Entry 8VQA (electron microscopy, 3.50 A resolution); this record covers chains A and B of the 3 polymer chains in the assembly.

[Chain A (and B)]
Name: Spike protein S2
Notes: chain B of this document is another copy of the same molecule, construct and numbering; everything in this record applies to it too
UniProt: P0DTC2 (SPIKE_SARS2); residue numbers follow UniProt; this construct covers 686-1208
Sequence (624 residues; row label = number of the first residue in the row):
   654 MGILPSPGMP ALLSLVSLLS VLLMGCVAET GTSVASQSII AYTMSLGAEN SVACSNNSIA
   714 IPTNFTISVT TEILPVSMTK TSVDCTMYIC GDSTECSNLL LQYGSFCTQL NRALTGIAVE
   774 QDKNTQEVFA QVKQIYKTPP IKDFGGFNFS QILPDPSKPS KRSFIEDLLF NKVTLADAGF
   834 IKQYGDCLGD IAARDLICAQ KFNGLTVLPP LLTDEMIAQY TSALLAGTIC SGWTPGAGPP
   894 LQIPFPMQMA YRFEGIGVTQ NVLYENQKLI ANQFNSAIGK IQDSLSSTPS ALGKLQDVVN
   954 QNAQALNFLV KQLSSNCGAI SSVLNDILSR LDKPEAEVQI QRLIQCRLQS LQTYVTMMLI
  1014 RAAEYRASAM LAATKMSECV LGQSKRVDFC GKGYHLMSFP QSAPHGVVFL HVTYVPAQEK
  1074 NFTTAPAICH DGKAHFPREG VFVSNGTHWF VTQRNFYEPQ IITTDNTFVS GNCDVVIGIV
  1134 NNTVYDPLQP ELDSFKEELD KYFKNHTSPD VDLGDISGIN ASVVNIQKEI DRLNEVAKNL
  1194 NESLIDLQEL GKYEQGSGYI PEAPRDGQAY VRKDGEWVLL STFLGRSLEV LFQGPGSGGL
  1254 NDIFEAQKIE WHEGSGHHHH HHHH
Disordered / not traced: 654-705, 828-832, 845-846, 939-942, 1147-1277
Sequence notes: initiating methionine (654); expression tag (655-685, 1209-1277); conflict Cys-707 (Tyr in P0DTC2), Cys-883 (Thr in P0DTC2), Pro-888 (Phe in P0DTC2), Pro-892 (Ala in P0DTC2), Pro-893 (Ala in P0DTC2), Pro-899 (Ala in P0DTC2), Glu-907 (Asn in P0DTC2), Pro-942 (Ala in P0DTC2), Phe-961 (Thr in P0DTC2), Cys-970 (Phe in P0DTC2), Pro-987 (Val in P0DTC2), Gln-994 (Asp in P0DTC2), Gln-998 (Thr in P0DTC2), Cys-999 (Gly in P0DTC2), Met-1010 (Gln in P0DTC2), Met-1011 (Gln in P0DTC2), Tyr-1018 (Ile in P0DTC2), Met-1023 (Asn in P0DTC2)
Curated features (UniProtKB/Swiss-Prot):
  - region: Ser-816 to Tyr-837 (Fusion peptide 1), Lys-835 to Phe-855 (Fusion peptide 2), Asp-1163 to Glu-1202 (Heptad repeat 2)
  - site: Arg-815, Ser-816 (Cleavage)
  - glycosylation (N-linked (GlcNAc...) asparagine): Asn-709 (high mannose), Asn-717 (hybrid), Asn-801 (hybrid), Asn-1074 (hybrid), Asn-1098 (complex), Asn-1134 (complex), Asn-1158 (complex), Asn-1173 (complex), Asn-1194 (complex)
  - natural variant: Ala-701 (A701V: In strain: Beta/B.1.351, Iota/B.1.526), Ser-704 (S704L: In strain: Omicron/BA.2.12.1), Thr-716 (T716I: In strain: Alpha/B.1.1.7), Asn-764 (N764K: In strain: Omicron/BA.1, Omicron/BA.2 and 7 more), Asp-796 (D796H: In strain: B.1.1.318; D796Y: In strain: 19B/501Y, Omicron/BA.1 and 8 more), Asn-856 (N856K: In strain: Omicron/BA.1), Thr-859 (T859N: In strain: Lambda/C.37), Asp-950 (D950N: In strain: Delta/B.1.617.2, Mu/B.1.621), Gln-954 (Q954H: In strain: Omicron/BA.1, Omicron/BA.2 and 7 more), Asn-969 (N969K: In strain: Omicron/BA.1, Omicron/BA.2 and 7 more), Leu-981 (L981F: In strain: Omicron/BA.1), Ser-982 (S982A: In strain: Alpha/B.1.1.7), 6 further natural variant entries in UniProt
Cystine bridges: Cys-738/Cys-760, Cys-743/Cys-749, Cys-840/Cys-851, Cys-970/Cys-999, Cys-1032/Cys-1043, Cys-1082/Cys-1126
Glycans and other covalent adducts: N-acetylglucosamine (NAG) linked to Asn-709, Asn-717, Asn-801, Asn-1074, Asn-1098, Asn-1134
From the paper describing this entry:
  - conformationally variable residues: Phe-833 to Phe-855, Ala-879 to Pro-897

[How chain A and chain B interact]
Contacting residue pairs (41):
  Cys-707(A) / Cys-883(B)  disulfide
  Cys-707(A) / Ser-884(B)  hydrogen bond (side chain-backbone)
  Ser-708(A) / Ile-896(B)
  Asn-709(A) / Ile-896(B)
  Asn-709(A) / Pro-897(B)
  Asn-709(A) / Met-900(B)
  Ser-711(A) / Trp-886(B)  hydrogen bond (backbone-backbone)
  Ile-712(A) / Trp-886(B)  hydrophobic
  Ile-712(A) / Pro-888(B)  hydrophobic
  Ala-713(A) / Trp-886(B)  hydrogen bond (backbone-backbone)
  Phe-961(A) / Ser-758(B)
  Ser-968(A) / Gly-757(B)
  Asn-969(A) / Gln-755(B)
  Cys-970(A) / Gln-755(B)
  Cys-970(A) / Tyr-756(B)  hydrophobic
  Gly-971(A) / Gln-994(B)
  Arg-995(A) / Gln-994(B)
  Cys-999(A) / Phe-759(B)  hydrophobic
  Gln-1002(A) / Gln-1005(B)  hydrogen bond
  Ser-1003(A) / Phe-759(B)
  Thr-1006(A) / Phe-759(B)
  Ile-1013(A) / Leu-1012(B)  hydrophobic
  Arg-1039(A) / Thr-1027(B)
  Arg-1039(A) / Glu-1031(B)  salt bridge
  Arg-1039(A) / Arg-1039(B)
  Val-1040(A) / Ser-1030(B)
  Val-1040(A) / Leu-1034(B)
  Tyr-1047(A) / Gly-889(B)  hydrogen bond (side chain-backbone)
  Tyr-1047(A) / Ala-890(B)
  Asn-1074(A) / Gly-885(B)
  Thr-1077(A) / Met-900(B)
  Pro-1079(A) / Met-900(B)
  Pro-1079(A) / Tyr-917(B)  hydrophobic
  Phe-1089(A) / Gln-913(B)
  Phe-1089(A) / Tyr-917(B)  hydrophobic
  Pro-1090(A) / Gln-913(B)  hydrogen bond (backbone-side chain)
  Gly-1093(A) / Tyr-904(B)  hydrogen bond (backbone-side chain)
  Val-1094(A) / Tyr-904(B)
  Arg-1107(A) / Pro-888(B)
  Arg-1107(A) / Tyr-904(B)
  Ser-1123(A) / Asn-914(B)
Other interface residues (no listed pair), chain A (36 interface residues in all): Thr-1009, Arg-1014, Ala-1078, Phe-1121, Val-1128, Val-1129, Ile-1130
Other interface residues (no listed pair), chain B (34 interface residues in all): Gln-762, Arg-765, Gln-920, Leu-1001, Thr-1009, Ile-1013, Gly-1035
Disulfides between the chains: Cys-707(A)/Cys-883(B)

[Overview]
The interface between chain A and chain B involves 36 residues on one side and 34 on the other; the contacts
include 1 disulfide bond, 7 hydrogen bonds and 1 salt bridge. Polar pairs include Arg-1039(A)/Glu-1031(B),
Cys-707(A)/Ser-884(B) and Gln-1002(A)/Gln-1005(B). From the paper: conformational variability at Phe-833(A)
and Ala-879(A).
Both chains are Spike protein S2. Entry 8VQA (Prefusion stabilized structure of the SARS-CoV-2 fusion
machinery) was determined by electron microscopy together with 8VQ9 and 8VQB from the same study.
